PDB entry 6LML | electron microscopy, 3.90 A resolution | chains B and D of the 6 polymer chains in the assembly

[Chain B]
Name: Guanine nucleotide-binding protein G(I)/G(S)/G(T) subunit beta-1
Organism: Homo sapiens
UniProtKB: P62873 (GBB1_HUMAN); residues 2-340 here = UniProt positions 2-340
Amino-acid sequence (351 residues; numbered -10 to 340; the number before each row is that of its first residue; numbers below 1 keep their minus sign (Met-10 is residue -10)):
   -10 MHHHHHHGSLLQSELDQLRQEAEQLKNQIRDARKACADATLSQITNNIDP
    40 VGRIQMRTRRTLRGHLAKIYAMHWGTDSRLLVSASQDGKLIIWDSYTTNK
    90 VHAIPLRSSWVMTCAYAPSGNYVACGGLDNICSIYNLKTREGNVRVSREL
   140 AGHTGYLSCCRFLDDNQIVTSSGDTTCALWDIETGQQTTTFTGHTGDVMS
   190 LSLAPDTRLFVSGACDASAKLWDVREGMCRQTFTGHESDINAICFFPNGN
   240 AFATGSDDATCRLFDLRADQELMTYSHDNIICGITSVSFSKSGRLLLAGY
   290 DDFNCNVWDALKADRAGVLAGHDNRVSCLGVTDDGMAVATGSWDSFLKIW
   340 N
Unresolved in the structure: -10 to 34
Construct notes: expression tag (-10 to 1)
Curated features (UniProtKB/Swiss-Prot):
  - modified residue: Ser2 (N-acetylserine), His266 (Phosphohistidine)
  - natural variant: Leu30 (L30F: In MRD42; uncertain significance), Arg52 (R52G: In MRD42), Gly64 (G64V: In MRD42), Asp76 (D76E: In MRD42; D76G: In MRD42), Gly77 (G77S: In MRD42), Lys78 (K78R: In MRD42), Ile80 (I80N: In MRD42; I80T: In MRD42), His91 (H91R: In MRD42; uncertain significance), Ala92 (A92T: In MRD42), Pro94 (P94S: In MRD42), Leu95 (L95P: In MRD42), Arg96 (R96L: In MRD42), 5 further natural variant entries in UniProt

[Chain D]
Name: scFv16
Organism: Mus musculus
Notes: antibody fragment or engineered binder
Amino-acid sequence (247 residues; numbered 1 to 247; the number before each row is that of its first residue):
     1 DVQLVESGGGLVQPGGSRKLSCSASGFAFSSFGMHWVRQAPEKGLEWVAY
    51 ISSGSGTIYYADTVKGRFTISRDDPKNTLFLQMTSLRSEDTAMYYCVRSI
   101 YYYGSSPFDFWGQGTTLTVSSGGGGSGGGGSGGGGSDIVMTQATSSVPVT
   151 PGESVSISCRSSKSLLHSNGNTYLYWFLQRPGQSPQLLIYRMSNLASGVP
   201 DRFSGSGSGTAFTLTISRLEAEDVGVYYCMQHLEYPLTFGAGTKLEL
Unresolved in the structure: 1, 122-135
Disulfide bonds: Cys22-Cys96

[Chain B / chain D interface]
Residue-residue contacts - 11 pairs, chain B then chain D:
  Asp66(B) - Tyr103(D)
  Arg68(B) - Tyr103(D)
  Leu69(B) - Tyr103(D)  hydrophobic
  Asp83(B) - Tyr103(D)
  Arg129(B) - Val2(D)
  Arg129(B) - Phe110(D)
  Glu130(B) - Val2(D)
  Glu130(B) - Gly26(D)
  Glu130(B) - Phe27(D)
  Glu130(B) - Arg98(D)
  Asn132(B) - Ala28(D)
Also at the interface, not in a pair above, chain B (10 interface residues in all): Val90, His91, Gly131
Also at the interface, not in a pair above, chain D (9 interface residues in all): Phe32, Tyr102

[Summary]
10 residues of chain B face 9 of chain D across their interface.
Here chain B is Guanine nucleotide-binding protein G(I)/G(S)/G(T) subunit beta-1 (Homo sapiens) and chain D is
scFv16 (Mus musculus). Entry 6LML (Cryo-EM structure of the human glucagon receptor in complex with Gi1) was
determined by electron microscopy, deposited together with 6LMK.
